Entry 8XL7 (electron microscopy, 2.85 A resolution); this record covers chains A and J of the 12 polymer chains in the assembly.

[Chain A]
Protein: Methylcrotonoyl-CoA carboxylase subunit alpha, mitochondrial
From: Homo sapiens
Notes: EC 6.4.1.4
Reference sequence: Q96RQ3 (MCCA_HUMAN); residues 1-725 here = UniProt positions 1-725
Chain sequence (725 residues; numbered 1 to 725; the number before each row is that of its first residue):
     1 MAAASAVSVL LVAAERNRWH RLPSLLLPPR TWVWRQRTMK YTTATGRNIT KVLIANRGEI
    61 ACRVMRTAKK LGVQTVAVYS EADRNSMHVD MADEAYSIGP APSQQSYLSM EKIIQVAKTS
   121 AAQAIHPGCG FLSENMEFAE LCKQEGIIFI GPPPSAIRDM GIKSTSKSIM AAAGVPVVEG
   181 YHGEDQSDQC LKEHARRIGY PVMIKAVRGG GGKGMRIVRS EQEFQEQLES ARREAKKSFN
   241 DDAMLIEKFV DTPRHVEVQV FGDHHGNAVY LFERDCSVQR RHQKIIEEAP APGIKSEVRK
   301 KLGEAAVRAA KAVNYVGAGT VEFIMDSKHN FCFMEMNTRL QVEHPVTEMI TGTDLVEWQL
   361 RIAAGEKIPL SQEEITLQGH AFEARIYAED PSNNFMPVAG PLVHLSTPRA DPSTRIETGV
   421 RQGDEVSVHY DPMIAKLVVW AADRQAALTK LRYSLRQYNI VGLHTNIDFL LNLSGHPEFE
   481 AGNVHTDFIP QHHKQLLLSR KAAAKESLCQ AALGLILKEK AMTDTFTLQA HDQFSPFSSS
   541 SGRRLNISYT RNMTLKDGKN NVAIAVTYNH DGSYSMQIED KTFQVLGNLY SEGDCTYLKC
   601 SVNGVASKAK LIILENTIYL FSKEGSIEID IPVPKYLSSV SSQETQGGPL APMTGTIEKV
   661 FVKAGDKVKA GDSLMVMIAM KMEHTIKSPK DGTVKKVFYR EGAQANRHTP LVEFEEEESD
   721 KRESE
Disordered / not traced: 1-498, 641-647, 716-725
Covalent attachments: biotin (BTN) linked to Lys681

[Chain J]
Protein: Methylcrotonoyl-CoA carboxylase beta chain, mitochondrial
From: Homo sapiens
Notes: EC 6.4.1.4
Reference sequence: Q9HCC0 (MCCB_HUMAN); numbering as in UniProt (aligned over 1-563)
Chain sequence (563 residues; numbered 1 to 563; the number before each row is that of its first residue):
     1 MWAVLRLALR PCARASPAGP RAYHGDSVAS LGTQPDLGSA LYQENYKQMK ALVNQLHERV
    61 EHIKLGGGEK ARALHISRGK LLPRERIDNL IDPGSPFLEL SQFAGYQLYD NEEVPGGGII
   121 TGIGRVSGVE CMIIANDATV KGGAYYPVTV KKQLRAQEIA MQNRLPCIYL VDSGGAYLPR
   181 QADVFPDRDH FGRTFYNQAI MSSKNIAQIA VVMGSCTAGG AYVPAMADEN IIVRKQGTIF
   241 LAGPPLVKAA TGEEVSAEDL GGADLHCRKS GVSDHWALDD HHALHLTRKV VRNLNYQKKL
   301 DVTIEPSEEP LFPADELYGI VGANLKRSFD VREVIARIVD GSRFTEFKAF YGDTLVTGFA
   361 RIFGYPVGIV GNNGVLFSES AKKGTHFVQL CCQRNIPLLF LQNITGFMVG REYEAEGIAK
   421 DGAKMVAAVA CAQVPKITLI IGGSYGAGNY GMCGRAYSPR FLYIWPNARI SVMGGEQAAN
   481 VLATITKDQR AREGKQFSSA DEAALKEPII KKFEEEGNPY YSSARVWDDG IIDPADTRLV
   541 LGLSFSAALN APIEKTDFGI FRM
Disordered / not traced: 1-22
Small-molecule neighbours:
  - acetyl coenzyme A (ACO), molecule 1: Arg78, Lys141, Gly142, Ala144, Ser173, Gly174, Gly175, Ala176, Tyr177, Leu178, Pro179, Ser215, Thr217, Ala218
  - acetyl coenzyme A (ACO), molecule 2: Val472, Met473, Val481, Ile485, Gln489
  - biotin (BTN), molecule 1: Ala218, Leu241, Leu246
  - biotin (BTN), molecule 2: Thr405, Gly406, Phe407, Val409, Tyr445, Gly446, Ala447, Gly448, Val472, Met473, Gly474, Gln477
Curated features (UniProtKB/Swiss-Prot):
  - region: Arg343 to Asn372 (Acyl-CoA binding)
  - modified residue: Lys70 (N6-acetyllysine), Lys141 (N6-succinyllysine), Lys495 (N6-acetyllysine), Lys511 (N6-acetyllysine)
  - natural variant: Ser39 (S39F: In MCC2D), Gly68 (G68V: In MCC2D; uncertain significance), Glu99 (E99Q: In MCC2D), Ser101 (S101F: In MCC2D), Gly105 (G105R: In MCC2D; uncertain significance), Gly118 (deletion: In MCC2D), Cys131 (C131F: In MCC2D), Thr139 (T139I: In MCC2D), Tyr146 (Y146N: In MCC2D), Lys152 (K152T: In MCC2D), Arg155 (R155Q: In MCC2D; R155W: In MCC2D), Asn163 (N163D: In MCC2D; uncertain significance), 42 further natural variant entries in UniProt
From the paper describing this entry:
  - catalytic residues: Ala447, Gly448 (citing earlier work)
  - binding site for biotin: Ala447, Gly448

[Interface between chain A and chain J]
Contacting residue pairs (8; chain A residue first):
  Met653(A) with Thr251(J)
  Thr654(A) with Thr251(J)
  Gly655(A) with Thr251(J)
  Thr656(A) with Thr251(J); Gly252(J)
  Ala679(A) with Ala250(J)
  Met680(A) with Ala250(J), hydrogen bond (backbone-backbone)
  Gln704(A) with Gly252(J)
Also at the interface, not in a pair above, chain J (4 interface residues in all): Glu253

[In short]
7 residues of chain A face 4 of chain J across their interface, with 1 hydrogen bond. Its one hydrogen bond,
Met680(A)-Ala250(J), is backbone to backbone. Ligands of chain J: biotin and acetyl coenzyme A. From the
paper: catalytic residues Ala447(J) and Gly448(J); a binding site for biotin at Ala447(J) and Gly448(J).
Chain A is Methylcrotonoyl-CoA carboxylase subunit alpha, mitochondrial and chain J is Methylcrotonoyl-CoA
carboxylase beta chain, mitochondrial, both from Homo sapiens; the structure, Structure of human
3-methylcrotonyl-CoA carboxylase in complex with acetyl-CoA (MCC-ACO), was determined by electron microscopy
(same publication as 8XL3, 8XL4, 8XL5, 8XL6 and 8XL8).
